Entry 1FFV (X-ray diffraction, 2.25 A resolution); this record covers chains D and F of the 6 polymer chains in the assembly.

# Chain D
Name: Cuts, iron-sulfur protein of carbon monoxide dehydrogenase
From: Hydrogenophaga pseudoflava
Reference sequence: P19915 (DCMS_HYDPS); residue numbers follow UniProt; this construct covers 1-163
Sequence (163 residues; numbered 1 to 163; the number before each row is that of its first residue):
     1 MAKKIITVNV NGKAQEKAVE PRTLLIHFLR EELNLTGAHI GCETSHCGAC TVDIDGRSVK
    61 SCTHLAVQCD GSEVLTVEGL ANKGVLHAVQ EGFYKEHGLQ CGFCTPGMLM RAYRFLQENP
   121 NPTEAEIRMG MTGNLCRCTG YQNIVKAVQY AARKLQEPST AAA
Not modelled in the structure: 1, 158-163
Sequence notes: conflict Q90 (Arg in P19915)
Ion coordination: 2Fe-2S cluster Fe site 1: C42, C47, C50, C62; 2Fe-2S cluster Fe site 2: C101, C104, C136, C138
Small-molecule neighbours:
  - FAD (flavin-adenine dinucleotide): T44, S45, H46
  - 2Fe-2S cluster (FES), molecule 1: H39, I40, G41, C42, S45, H46, C47, G48, C50, K60, C62
  - 2Fe-2S cluster (FES), molecule 2: L99, Q100, C101, G102, F103, C104, T105, C136, R137, C138, T139
  - molybdenum cofactor (PCD; (molybdopterin-cytosine dinucleotide-S,S)-dioxo-aqua-molybdenum(V)): Q100, C101, C138
Curated features (UniProtKB/Swiss-Prot):
  - binding site ([2Fe-2S] cluster): C42, C47, C50, C62, C101, C104, C136, C138

# Chain F
Name: Cutm, flavoprotein of carbon monoxide dehydrogenase
From: Hydrogenophaga pseudoflava
Reference sequence: P19914 (DCMM_HYDPS); aligned to UniProt positions 1-287 over residues 1-287
Sequence (287 residues; each row starts with the number of its first residue):
     1 MIPPRFEYHA PKSVGEAVAL LGQLGSDAKL LAGGHSLLPM MKLRFAQPEH LIDINRIPEL
    61 RGIREEGSTV VIGAMTVEND LISSPIVQAR LPLLAEAAKL IADPQVRNRG TIGGDIAHGD
   121 PGNDHPALSI AVEAHFVLEG PNGRRTVPAD GFFLGTYMTL LEENEVMVEI RVPAFAQGTG
   181 WAYEKLKRKT GDWATAGCAV VMRKSGNTVS HIRIALTNVA PTALRAEAAE AALLGKAFTK
   241 EAVQAAADAA IAICEPAEDL RGDADYKTAM AGQMVKRALN AAWARCA
Sequence notes: conflict A89 (Gln177 in P19914), G119 (Asn207 in P19914), D120 (His in P19914), A226 (Arg in P19914), A228 (Gly in P19914), A229 (Gly in P19914), E230 (Arg in P19914), A231 (Ser in P19914), A232 (Arg in P19914)
Small-molecule neighbours: FAD (flavin-adenine dinucleotide): K29, L30, L31, A32, G33, G34, H35, S36, L37, I54, A74, L100, I101, A102, V106, R109, G110, T111, G113, G114, D115, A117, H118, G122, N123, D124, L161, E165, V166, M167, K185, G191, D192, W193
Curated features (UniProtKB/Swiss-Prot):
  - binding site (FAD): A32 to S36, T111 to D115

# Chain D / chain F interface
Residue-residue contacts (48):
  E20(D) - R5(F)  salt bridge
  P21(D) - F6(F)
  P21(D) - Y8(F)  hydrophobic
  R22(D) - I2(F)
  R22(D) - P3(F)  hydrogen bond (side chain-backbone)
  R22(D) - P4(F)
  R22(D) - R5(F)
  R22(D) - F6(F)
  R22(D) - R44(F)
  L24(D) - M1(F)
  L24(D) - K42(F)
  I40(D) - M1(F)  hydrophobic
  C42(D) - M1(F)
  E43(D) - M1(F)
  E43(D) - K42(F)
  E43(D) - L43(F)
  S45(D) - P39(F)
  T51(D) - Q105(F)  hydrogen bond
  R57(D) - V77(F)
  R57(D) - D80(F)  salt bridge
  R57(D) - N108(F)
  S58(D) - Q105(F)
  S58(D) - N108(F)  hydrogen bond (backbone-side chain)
  V59(D) - R109(F)
  K60(D) - D103(F)  salt bridge
  K60(D) - Q105(F)
  C62(D) - M1(F)  hydrophobic
  C62(D) - K42(F)  hydrogen bond (backbone-side chain)
  T63(D) - G34(F)
  T63(D) - H35(F)
  T63(D) - L38(F)
  H64(D) - R109(F)  hydrogen bond
  L65(D) - F6(F)  hydrophobic
  V67(D) - Y8(F)  hydrophobic
  Q68(D) - Y8(F)
  Q68(D) - L31(F)
  Q68(D) - D53(F)  hydrogen bond
  Q68(D) - N55(F)
  R111(D) - P104(F)
  R111(D) - Q105(F)
  M129(D) - T190(F)
  G130(D) - P104(F)
  T132(D) - D103(F)
  T132(D) - P104(F)
  T132(D) - T190(F)
  G133(D) - D103(F)
  G133(D) - Q105(F)
  N134(D) - Q105(F)
Also at the interface, not in a pair above, chain D (29 interface residues in all): I26, H27, H46, L135
Also at the interface, not in a pair above, chain F (29 interface residues in all): N79, V106, K189, W193

# Overview
Chain D and chain F each contribute 29 residues to their interface, with 6 hydrogen bonds and 3 salt bridges.
Polar pairs include E20(D)-R5(F), R57(D)-D80(F) and K60(D)-D103(F). Flavin-adenine dinucleotide is bound
between chain D and chain F.
Chain D is Cuts, iron-sulfur protein of carbon monoxide dehydrogenase and chain F is Cutm, flavoprotein of
carbon monoxide dehydrogenase, both from Hydrogenophaga pseudoflava; the structure, Carbon monoxide
dehydrogenase from hydrogenophaga pseudoflava, was determined by X-ray diffraction, deposited together with
1FFU.
